7Q0J - chains C and E of the 8 polymer chains in the assembly; structure by electron microscopy, 4.30 A resolution (low resolution: residue-level contacts below are approximate; hydrogen-bond / salt-bridge calls are withheld).

Chain C:
Protein: DNA-directed RNA polymerase subunit beta
Organism: Escherichia coli
Notes: EC 2.7.7.6
UniProt: P0A8V4 (RPOB_ECO57); residues 1-1342 here = UniProt positions 1-1342
Sequence (1342 residues; each row starts with the number of its first residue):
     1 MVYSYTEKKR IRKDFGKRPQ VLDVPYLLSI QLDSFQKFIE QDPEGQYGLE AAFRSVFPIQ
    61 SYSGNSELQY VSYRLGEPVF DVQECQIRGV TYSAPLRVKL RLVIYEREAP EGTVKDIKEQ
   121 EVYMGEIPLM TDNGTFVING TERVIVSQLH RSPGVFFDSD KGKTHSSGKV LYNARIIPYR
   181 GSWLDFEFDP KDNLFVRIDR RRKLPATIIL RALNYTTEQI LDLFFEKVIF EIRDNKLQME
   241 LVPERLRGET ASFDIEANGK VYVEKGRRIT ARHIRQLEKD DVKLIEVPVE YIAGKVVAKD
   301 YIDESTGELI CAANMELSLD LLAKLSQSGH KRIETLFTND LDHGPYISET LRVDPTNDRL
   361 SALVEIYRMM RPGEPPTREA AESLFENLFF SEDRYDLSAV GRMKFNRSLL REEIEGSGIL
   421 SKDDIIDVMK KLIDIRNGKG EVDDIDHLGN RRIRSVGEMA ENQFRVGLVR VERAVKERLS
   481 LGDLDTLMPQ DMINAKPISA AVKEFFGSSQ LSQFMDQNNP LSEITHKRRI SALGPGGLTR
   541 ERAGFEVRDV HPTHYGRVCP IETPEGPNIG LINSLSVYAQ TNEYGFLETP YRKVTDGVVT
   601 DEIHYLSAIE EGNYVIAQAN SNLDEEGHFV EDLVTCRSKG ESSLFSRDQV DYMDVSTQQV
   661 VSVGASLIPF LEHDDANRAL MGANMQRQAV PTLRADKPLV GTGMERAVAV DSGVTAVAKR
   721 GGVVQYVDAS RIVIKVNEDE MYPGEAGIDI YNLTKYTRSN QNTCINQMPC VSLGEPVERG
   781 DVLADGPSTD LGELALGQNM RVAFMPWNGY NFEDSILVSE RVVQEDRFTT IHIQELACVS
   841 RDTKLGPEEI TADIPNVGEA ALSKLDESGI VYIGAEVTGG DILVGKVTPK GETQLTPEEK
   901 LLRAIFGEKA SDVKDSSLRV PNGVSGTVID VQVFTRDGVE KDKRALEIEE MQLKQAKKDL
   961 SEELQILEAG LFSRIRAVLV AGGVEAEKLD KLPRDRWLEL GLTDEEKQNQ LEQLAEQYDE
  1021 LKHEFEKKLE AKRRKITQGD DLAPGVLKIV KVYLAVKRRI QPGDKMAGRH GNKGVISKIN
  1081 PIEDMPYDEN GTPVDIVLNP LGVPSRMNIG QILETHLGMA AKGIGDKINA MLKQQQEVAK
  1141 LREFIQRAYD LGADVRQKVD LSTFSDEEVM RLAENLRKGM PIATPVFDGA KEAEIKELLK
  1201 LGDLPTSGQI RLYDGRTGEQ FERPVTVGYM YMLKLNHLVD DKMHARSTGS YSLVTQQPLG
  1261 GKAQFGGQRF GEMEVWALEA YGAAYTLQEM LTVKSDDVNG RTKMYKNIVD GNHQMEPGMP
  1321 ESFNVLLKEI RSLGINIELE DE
Disordered / not traced: 1, 891-896
Curated features (UniProtKB/Swiss-Prot):
  - modified residue (N6-acetyllysine): K1022, K1200

Chain E:
Protein: DNA-directed RNA polymerase subunit omega
Organism: Escherichia coli
Notes: EC 2.7.7.6
UniProt: P0A800 (RPOZ_ECOLI); residue numbers follow UniProt; this construct covers 1-91
Sequence (91 residues; each row starts with the number of its first residue):
     1 MARVTVQDAV EKIGNRFDLV LVAARRARQM QVGGKDPLVP EENDKTTVIA LREIEEGLIN
    61 NQILDVRERQ EQQEQEAAEL QAVTAIAEGR R
Disordered / not traced: 1, 75-91

Interface between chain C and chain E:
Contacting residue pairs (5; chain C residue first):
  G1282(C) with F17(E)
  G1311(C) with Q31(E)
  N1312(C) with Q31(E)
  H1313(C) with R28(E)
  Q1314(C) with R28(E)
Interface residues without a listed pair, chain E (4 interface residues in all): V32

Summary:
5 residues of chain C and 4 residues of chain E are in contact.
Chain C is DNA-directed RNA polymerase subunit beta and chain E is DNA-directed RNA polymerase subunit omega,
both from Escherichia coli; the structure, RNA polymerase elongation complex in more-swiveled conformation,
was determined by electron microscopy, deposited together with 7PY0, 7PY1, 7PY3, 7PY5, 7PY6, 7PY7 and 4
further entries.
